Entry 5OBP (X-ray diffraction, 1.59 A resolution); this record covers chains A and B.

== Chain A (and B) ==
Protein: Tetrachloroethene reductive dehalogenase catalytically active subunit
Source organism: Sulfurospirillum multivorans
Notes: chain B of this document is another copy of the same molecule, construct and numbering; everything in this record applies to it too
UniProtKB: O68252 (O68252_SULMU); residues 1-464 here correspond to UniProt positions 38-501 (UniProt number = residue number + 37)
Chain sequence (464 residues; numbered 1 to 464; the number before each row is that of its first residue):
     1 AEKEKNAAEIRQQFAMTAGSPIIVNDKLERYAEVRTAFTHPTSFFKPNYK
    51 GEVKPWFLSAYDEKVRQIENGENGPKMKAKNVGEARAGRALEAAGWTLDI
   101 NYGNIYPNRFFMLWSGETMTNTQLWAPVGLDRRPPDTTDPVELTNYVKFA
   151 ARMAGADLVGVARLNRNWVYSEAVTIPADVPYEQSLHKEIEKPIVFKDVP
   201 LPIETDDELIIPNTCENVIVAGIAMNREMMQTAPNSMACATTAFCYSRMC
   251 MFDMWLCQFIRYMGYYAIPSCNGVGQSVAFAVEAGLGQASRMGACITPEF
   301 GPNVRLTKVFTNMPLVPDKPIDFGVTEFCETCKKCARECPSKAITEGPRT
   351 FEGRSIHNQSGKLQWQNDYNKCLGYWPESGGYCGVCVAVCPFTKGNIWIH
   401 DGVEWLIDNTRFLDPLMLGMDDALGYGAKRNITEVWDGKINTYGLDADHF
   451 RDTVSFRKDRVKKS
Disordered / not traced: 413-430, 463-464 (chain B: 1-7, 395-430, 462-464)
UniProt features mapped onto this chain:
  - binding site (corrinoid): A37, Y170, N272 to S277, M292 to C295, V304 to L306, H357 to Q364, Y382
  - binding site ([4Fe-4S] cluster): C329, C332, C335, C339, C372, C383, C386, C390
Ion coordination: 4Fe-4S cluster Fe site 1: C329, C332, C335, C390; 4Fe-4S cluster Fe site 2: C339, C372, C383, C386
Small-molecule neighbours:
  - 6-hydroxybenzimidazolyl-norcobamide (9QQ): I22, Y31, R35, T36, A37, F38, Y170, T242, Y246, M249, N272, G273, G275, Q276, S277, V278, A279, A289, M292, G293, A294, C295, P302, V304, R305, L306, K308, H357, N358, Q359, K362, L363, Q364, W365, Y369, C372, L373, W376, Y382, G384, C386, V387
  - benzamidine (BEN): F38, T39, P41, F44, F45, L186, E189
  - 4Fe-4S cluster (SF4), molecule 1: S290, R291, M292, I296, C329, C332, K333, K334, C335, C390, P391, F392, F412
  - 4Fe-4S cluster (SF4), molecule 2: C339, P340, S341, A343, I344, C372, Y375, W376, Y382, C383, G384, V385, C386
Reported in the primary citation:
  - binding site for 6-hydroxybenzimidazolyl-norcobamide: A289, G293, K362, Q364, Y369

== Interface between chain A and chain B ==
Residue-residue contacts - 206 pairs, chain A then chain B:
  Y61(A) with L124(B), hydrogen bond (side chain-backbone); W125(B); P127(B), hydrophobic; V128(B), hydrophobic
  K64(A) with W125(B)
  V65(A) with V128(B)
  I68(A) with L130(B), hydrophobic; R133(B)
  V82(A) with R133(B); D136(B)
  G83(A) with D136(B); T137(B)
  E84(A) with Y146(B)
  R86(A) with L130(B), hydrogen bond (side chain-backbone); R133(B), hydrogen bond (side chain-backbone); P134(B), hydrogen bond (side chain-backbone); P135(B); D136(B), salt bridge; Y262(B), hydrogen bond (side chain-backbone); M263(B), hydrogen bond (side chain-backbone); G264(B)
  A87(A) with Y146(B), hydrophobic; F259(B); M263(B), hydrophobic
  R89(A) with L130(B)
  A90(A) with F259(B); Y262(B), hydrophobic; M263(B), hydrophobic
  L91(A) with A150(B), hydrophobic; F259(B)
  E92(A) with W125(B)
  A93(A) with N121(B), hydrogen bond (backbone-side chain); W125(B), hydrophobic; L130(B), hydrophobic; Y262(B), hydrophobic
  A94(A) with W255(B); Q258(B); F259(B); Y262(B)
  G95(A) with W255(B), hydrogen bond (backbone-side chain)
  W96(A) with N121(B); W125(B)
  T97(A) with M119(B); N121(B); M251(B); M254(B); Q258(B)
  L98(A) with M251(B), hydrophobic; M254(B), hydrophobic
  I100(A) with T120(B)
  N101(A) with L124(B)
  Y102(A) with L124(B), hydrophobic; W125(B), hydrogen bond
  T120(A) with I100(B); Y182(B)
  N121(A) with A93(B), hydrogen bond (side chain-backbone); W96(B), hydrogen bond (side chain-backbone); T97(B)
  Q123(A) with Y182(B); E183(B)
  L124(A) with Y61(B), hydrogen bond (backbone-side chain); N101(B); Y102(B), hydrophobic; Y182(B)
  W125(A) with Y61(B); K64(B); E92(B); A93(B), hydrophobic; W96(B); Y102(B), hydrogen bond; Y382(B)
  P127(A) with L58(B), hydrophobic; Y61(B), hydrophobic
  V128(A) with Y61(B), hydrophobic; V65(B)
  L130(A) with I68(B), hydrophobic; R86(B), hydrogen bond (backbone-side chain); R89(B); A93(B), hydrophobic
  R133(A) with I68(B); V82(B); R86(B), hydrogen bond (backbone-side chain)
  P134(A) with R86(B), hydrogen bond (backbone-side chain)
  P135(A) with R86(B)
  D136(A) with V82(B); G83(B); R86(B), salt bridge
  T137(A) with G83(B)
  N145(A) with W436(B), hydrogen bond (side chain-backbone); D437(B), hydrogen bond
  Y146(A) with E84(B); A87(B), hydrophobic; W436(B), hydrophobic
  F149(A) with M237(B), hydrophobic; V435(B); W436(B), hydrophobic; I440(B), hydrophobic
  A150(A) with L91(B), hydrophobic
  R152(A) with I440(B); N441(B), hydrogen bond; T442(B), hydrogen bond; Y443(B), hydrogen bond (backbone-backbone)
  M153(A) with M229(B), hydrophobic; F244(B); Y443(B)
  G155(A) with T442(B); Y443(B)
  A156(A) with T442(B), hydrogen bond (backbone-side chain)
  D157(A) with T442(B), hydrogen bond
  Y182(A) with T120(B), hydrogen bond (side chain-backbone); Q123(B); L124(B)
  E183(A) with Q123(B)
  M229(A) with M153(B), hydrophobic
  M237(A) with F149(B), hydrophobic
  F244(A) with M153(B); W255(B)
  S247(A) with W255(B)
  R248(A) with W255(B); Y443(B), hydrogen bond
  M251(A) with T97(B); L98(B), hydrophobic; M251(B), hydrophobic; W255(B), hydrophobic
  M254(A) with T97(B); L98(B), hydrophobic
  W255(A) with A94(B); G95(B), hydrogen bond (side chain-backbone); F244(B); S247(B); Y443(B), hydrophobic
  Q258(A) with A94(B); T97(B)
  F259(A) with A87(B); A90(B); L91(B); A94(B)
  Y262(A) with R86(B), hydrogen bond (backbone-side chain); A90(B), hydrophobic; A93(B), hydrophobic; A94(B)
  M263(A) with R86(B); A87(B), hydrophobic; A90(B), hydrophobic
  G264(A) with R86(B)
  Y382(A) with W125(B)
  V435(A) with F149(B)
  W436(A) with N145(B), hydrogen bond (backbone-side chain); Y146(B), hydrophobic; F149(B), hydrophobic; R460(B), hydrogen bond (backbone-side chain)
  D437(A) with N145(B), hydrogen bond; R457(B), salt bridge; R460(B)
  G438(A) with S455(B); F456(B); R460(B), hydrogen bond (backbone-side chain)
  K439(A) with V454(B); S455(B); F456(B)
  I440(A) with F149(B), hydrophobic; R152(B); V454(B); S455(B), hydrogen bond (backbone-backbone); R460(B)
  N441(A) with R152(B), hydrogen bond; F450(B), hydrogen bond (side chain-backbone); T453(B), hydrogen bond; V454(B)
  T442(A) with R152(B), hydrogen bond; G155(B); A156(B), hydrogen bond (side chain-backbone); D157(B), hydrogen bond; F450(B)
  Y443(A) with R152(B), hydrogen bond (backbone-backbone); M153(B); G155(B); R248(B), hydrogen bond; W255(B), hydrophobic; Y443(B), hydrophobic
  L445(A) with F450(B), hydrophobic
  A447(A) with F450(B), hydrophobic; R451(B)
  D448(A) with R451(B), salt bridge
  F450(A) with N441(B), hydrogen bond (backbone-side chain); T442(B); L445(B), hydrophobic; A447(B), hydrophobic; F450(B), hydrophobic
  R451(A) with A447(B), hydrogen bond (side chain-backbone); D448(B); R451(B)
  T453(A) with N441(B), hydrogen bond
  V454(A) with K439(B); I440(B); N441(B)
  S455(A) with G438(B); K439(B); I440(B), hydrogen bond (backbone-backbone)
  F456(A) with G438(B); K439(B)
  R457(A) with D437(B), salt bridge
  R460(A) with W436(B), hydrogen bond (side chain-backbone); D437(B); G438(B), hydrogen bond (side chain-backbone); I440(B)
Other interface residues (no listed pair), chain A (88 interface residues in all): L58, E69, M119, A154, L186, T241, G444, D446
Other interface residues (no listed pair), chain B (88 interface residues in all): E69, A154, L186, T241, G444, D446

== Overview ==
Chain A and chain B each contribute 88 residues to their interface, with 46 hydrogen bonds and 5 salt bridges.
Polar contacts include R86(A)-D136(B), D437(A)-R457(B) and D448(A)-R451(B). Bound to chain A: 4Fe-4S cluster,
6-hydroxybenzimidazolyl-norcobamide and benzamidine. From the paper: a binding site for
6-hydroxybenzimidazolyl-norcobamide at A289(A), G293(A) and K362(A) among others.
Both chains are Tetrachloroethene reductive dehalogenase catalytically active subunit (Sulfurospirillum
multivorans). Entry 5OBP (PCE reductive dehalogenase from S. multivorans with 6-hydroxybenzimidazolyl
norcobamide cofactor) was determined by X-ray diffraction (same publication as 5OBI).
